8RQF - chains A and B of the 5 polymer chains in the assembly; structure by electron microscopy, 3.41 A resolution.

# Chain A
Protein: Sodium/bile acid cotransporter
From: Homo sapiens
UniProt: Q14973 (NTCP_HUMAN); numbering as in UniProt (aligned over 1-349)
Chain sequence (349 residues; row label = number of the first residue in the row):
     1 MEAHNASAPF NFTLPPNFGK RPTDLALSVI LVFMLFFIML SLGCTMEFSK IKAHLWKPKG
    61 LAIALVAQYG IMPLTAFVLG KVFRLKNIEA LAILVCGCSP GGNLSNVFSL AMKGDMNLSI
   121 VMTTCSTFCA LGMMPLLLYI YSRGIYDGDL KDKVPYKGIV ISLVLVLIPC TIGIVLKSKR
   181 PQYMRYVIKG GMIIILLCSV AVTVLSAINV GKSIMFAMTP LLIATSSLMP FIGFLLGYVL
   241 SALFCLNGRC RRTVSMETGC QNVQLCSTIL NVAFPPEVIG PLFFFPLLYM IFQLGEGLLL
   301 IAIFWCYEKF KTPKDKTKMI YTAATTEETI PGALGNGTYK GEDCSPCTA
Not modelled in the structure: 1-10, 312-349
Ligand contacts: N-tetradecanoylglycine (BJU): Phe128, Leu131, Gly132, Asp152, Val154, Tyr156
Swiss-Prot annotation at these positions:
  - glycosylation (N-linked (GlcNAc...) asparagine): Asn5, Asn11
  - natural variant: Arg21 (R21C: Decreased function in taurocholate transport), Met39 (M39T: Decreased function in taurocholate transport), Ser41 (S41L: Decreased function in taurocholate transport), Ala64 (A64T: Decreased function in taurocholate transport), Pro73 (P73T: Severely decreased function in taurocholate transport), Ile88 (I88T: In FHCA2), Leu138 (L138P: Loss of function in taurocholate transport), Ile159 (I159M: Decreased function in taurocholate transport), Arg180 (R180Q: Decreased function in taurocholate transport), Gly190 (G190E: Decreased function in taurocholate transport), Ser199 (S199R: In FHCA2), Ile223 (I223T: Decreased transport of taurocholate and cholate), 10 further natural variant entries in UniProt
  - mutagenesis: Lys20 (K20W: Disrupts interaction with HBV myristoylated pre-S1 peptide), Leu27 (L27W: Disrupts interaction with HBV myristoylated pre-S1 peptide. Abolishes pre-S1-mediated attactment to HBV and the transport of bile acid; when associated with W-31 ...), Leu31 (L31W: Abolishes pre-S1-mediated attactment to HBV and the transport of bile acid; when associated with W-27. Abolishes pre-S1-mediated attactment to HBV and the transport of bile acid ...), Leu35 (L35W: Abolishes pre-S1-mediated attactment to HBV and the transport of bile acid; when associated with W-31. Abolishes pre-S1-mediated attactment to HBV and the transport of bile acid ...), Val202 (V202W: Disrupts interaction with HBV myristoylated pre-S1 peptide), Gln261 (Q261A: Abolishes interaction with HBV myristoylated pre-S1 peptide), Val263 (V263W: Disrupts interaction with HBV myristoylated pre-S1 peptide), Gln264 (Q264A/W: Disrupts interaction with HBV myristoylated pre-S1 peptide, reduces bile acid transport and reduces HBV infection), Thr268 (T268W: Disrupts interaction with HBV myristoylated pre-S1 peptide, reduces bile acid transport and reduces HBV infection), Val272 (V272W: Disrupts interaction with HBV myristoylated pre-S1 peptide, reduces bile acid transport and reduces HBV infection)
From the paper describing this entry:
  - binding site for N-tetradecanoylglycine: Phe128, Leu131, Tyr156
  - mutagenesis - G158R: abolished binding to SVPs
  - conformationally variable residues (order/disorder transition): Glu257, Gln261
  - disease-associated variants - S267F: decreased catalytic activity on bile salts (citing earlier work)

# Chain B
Protein: Polymerase
UniProt: A0A515J2X9 (A0A515J2X9_HBV); residues 3-48 here correspond to UniProt positions 9-54 (UniProt number = residue number + 6)
Chain sequence (46 residues; each row starts with the number of its first residue):
     3 TNLSVPNPLG FFPDHQLDPA FGANSNNPDW DFNPNKDHWP EANKVG
Construct notes: conflict Lys46 (Gln52 in A0A515J2X9)
Covalently attached groups: N-tetradecanoylglycine (BJU) linked to Thr3

# How chain A and chain B interact
Residue-residue contacts (79):
  Gly19(A) with Asp16(B); Asn26(B)
  Lys20(A) with Asn26(B); Asn28(B)
  Asp24(A) with Asp16(B); Asn26(B), hydrogen bond (backbone-side chain)
  Leu25(A) with Asn26(B)
  Leu27(A) with His17(B)
  Ser28(A) with Asp16(B); His17(B); Phe23(B); Asn26(B), hydrogen bond
  Leu31(A) with Asn9(B); Leu11(B); His17(B)
  Val32(A) with Phe23(B), hydrophobic
  Leu35(A) with Asn9(B); Leu11(B), hydrophobic; Leu19(B), hydrophobic
  Leu85(A) with Val47(B)
  Lys86(A) with Lys46(B)
  Asn87(A) with Trp41(B); Glu43(B), hydrogen bond (side chain-backbone); Lys46(B), hydrogen bond (backbone-backbone); Gly48(B)
  Ile88(A) with Ala44(B)
  Asn103(A) with Pro10(B)
  Leu104(A) with Leu11(B), hydrophobic
  Gly144(A) with Gly48(B)
  Ile145(A) with Trp41(B)
  Tyr146(A) with Asp39(B), hydrogen bond; Trp41(B), hydrophobic
  Asp147(A) with Glu43(B)
  Asp152(A) with Thr3(B), hydrogen bond (backbone-backbone)
  Lys153(A) with Asn4(B), hydrogen bond (backbone-side chain); Asn35(B)
  Pro155(A) with Asn4(B); Ser6(B)
  Gly158(A) with Ser6(B); Val7(B); Pro8(B)
  Ile161(A) with Val7(B), hydrophobic
  Ser162(A) with Pro8(B), hydrogen bond (side chain-backbone)
  Leu165(A) with Leu19(B)
  Val210(A) with Phe14(B), hydrophobic
  Asn262(A) with Pro10(B)
  Gln264(A) with Pro8(B); Asn9(B); Gly12(B); Phe14(B), hydrogen bond (side chain-backbone); Pro15(B), hydrogen bond (side chain-backbone); His17(B), hydrogen bond (side chain-backbone)
  Leu265(A) with Pro8(B), hydrophobic
  Ser267(A) with Phe14(B); Pro15(B)
  Thr268(A) with Asn4(B), hydrogen bond (backbone-side chain); Ser6(B); Trp32(B)
  Asn271(A) with Lys38(B)
  Val272(A) with Thr3(B); Asn4(B); Trp32(B), hydrophobic; Asp33(B); Asn35(B), hydrogen bond (backbone-side chain); Lys38(B)
  Ala273(A) with Asp39(B), hydrogen bond (backbone-backbone)
  Phe274(A) with Asp39(B); Trp41(B)
  Pro275(A) with Lys38(B); Asp39(B); His40(B)
  Glu277(A) with His40(B), salt bridge
  Val278(A) with Trp41(B)
  Phe283(A) with Phe14(B), hydrophobic; Pro15(B)
  Phe284(A) with Phe14(B), hydrophobic
  Pro286(A) with Phe13(B)
  Leu287(A) with Phe13(B), hydrophobic
  Met290(A) with Gly12(B)
Other interface residues (no listed pair), chain A (56 interface residues in all): Phe18, Val29, Met34, Ile38, Arg84, Val154, Lys157, Ile159, Val166, Ser206, Val263, Ile269
Other interface residues (no listed pair), chain B (35 interface residues in all): Leu5, Gln18, Ala25, Ser27, Asn45
Interface features reported in the paper:
  - interface residues, chain A: Arg84(A), Gly158(A), Ser267(A)

# Overview
56 residues of chain A face 35 of chain B across their interface; the contacts include 14 hydrogen bonds and 1
salt bridge. Polar contacts include Glu277(A)-His40(B), Asp24(A)-Asn26(B) and Ser28(A)-Asn26(B). Chain A binds
N-tetradecanoylglycine. The paper reports a binding site for N-tetradecanoylglycine at Phe128(A), Leu131(A)
and Tyr156(A); G158R of chain A abolishes binding to SVPs.
Chain A is Sodium/bile acid cotransporter (Homo sapiens) and chain B is Polymerase; the structure, Cryo-EM
structure of human NTCP-Bulevirtide complex, was determined by electron microscopy.
